Entry 7VOR (electron microscopy, 2.74 A resolution); this record covers chains M and H of the 66 polymer chains in the assembly.

# Chain M
Protein: Reaction center protein M chain
Organism: Cereibacter sphaeroides 2.4.1
UniProtKB: Q3J1A6 (RCEM_RHOS4); residues 0-307 here correspond to UniProt positions 1-308 (UniProt number = residue number + 1)
Sequence (308 residues; numbered 0 to 307; the number before each row is that of its first residue; numbering starts at 0):
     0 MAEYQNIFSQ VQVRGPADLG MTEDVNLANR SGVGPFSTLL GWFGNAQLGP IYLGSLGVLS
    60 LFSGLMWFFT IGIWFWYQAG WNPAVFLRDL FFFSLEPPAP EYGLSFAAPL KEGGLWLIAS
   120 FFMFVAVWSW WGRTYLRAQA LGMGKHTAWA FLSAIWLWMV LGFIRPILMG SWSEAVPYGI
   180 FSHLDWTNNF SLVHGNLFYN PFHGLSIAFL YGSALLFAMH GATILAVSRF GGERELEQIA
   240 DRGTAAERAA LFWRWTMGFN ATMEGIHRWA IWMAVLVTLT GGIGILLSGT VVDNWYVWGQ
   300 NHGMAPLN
Not modelled in the structure: 0
Bound ions: Fe2+: His-219, Glu-234, His-266 (shared with 2 residues of chain L)
Residues lining bound ligands:
  - bacteriochlorophyll a (BCL), molecule 1: Trp-66, Phe-67, Leu-89, Phe-90, Met-122, Trp-157, Leu-160, Val-175, Ile-179, His-182, Leu-183, Trp-185, Thr-186
  - bacteriochlorophyll a (BCL), molecule 2: Trp-66, Met-122, Val-126, Phe-150, Ala-153, Ile-154, Leu-156, Trp-157, Leu-160, Trp-185, Thr-186, Asn-187, Phe-189, Ser-190, Leu-196, Phe-197, His-202, Ser-205, Ile-206, Leu-209, Tyr-210, Val-276, Gly-280, Gly-281, Ile-284
  - bacteriochlorophyll a (BCL), molecule 3: Thr-186, Phe-197, Tyr-210
  - bacteriochlorophyll a (BCL), molecule 4: Phe-197, Gly-203, Ile-206, Ala-207, Tyr-210, Gly-211, Leu-214
  - bacteriopheophytin a (BPH), molecule 1: Ser-59, Leu-60, Gly-63, Leu-64, Trp-66, Phe-67, Ala-125, Val-126, Trp-129, Thr-133, Thr-146, Ala-149, Phe-150, Ala-153, Ala-273, Val-274, Thr-277
  - bacteriopheophytin a (BPH), molecule 2: Tyr-210, Ala-213, Leu-214, Ala-217, Met-218, Trp-252, Thr-255, Met-256
  - 1,2-diacyl-sn-glycero-3-phosphocholine (PC1), molecule 1: Pro-200, Gly-203, Leu-204, Ala-207, Phe-208, Trp-297, His-301, Gly-302, Met-303
  - 1,2-diacyl-sn-glycero-3-phosphocholine (PC1), molecule 2: Phe-208, Met-256, Gly-257, Phe-258, Trp-268, Trp-271, Met-272, Leu-275
  - spheroidene (SPO): Trp-66, Phe-67, Phe-68, Ile-70, Gly-71, Ile-72, Phe-74, Trp-75, Phe-85, Leu-89, Phe-105, Trp-115, Leu-116, Ser-119, Phe-120, Met-122, Phe-123, Trp-157, Met-158, Leu-160, Gly-161, Phe-162, Trp-171, Val-175, Pro-176, Tyr-177, Gly-178, Ile-179, His-182
  - ubiquinone-10 (U10): Leu-214, Leu-215, Met-218, His-219, Thr-222, Ile-223, Ala-245, Ala-248, Ala-249, Trp-252, Met-256, Phe-258, Asn-259, Ala-260, Thr-261, Met-262, Ile-265, Trp-268, Met-272
Curated features (UniProtKB/Swiss-Prot):
  - binding site ((7R,8Z)-bacteriochlorophyll b): His-182, His-202
  - binding site (Fe cation): His-219, Glu-234, His-266
  - binding site (a ubiquinone): Trp-252

# Chain H
Protein: Reaction center protein H chain
Organism: Cereibacter sphaeroides 2.4.1
UniProtKB: Q3J170 (RCEH_RHOS4); numbering as in UniProt (aligned over 1-260)
Sequence (260 residues; row label = number of the first residue in the row):
     1 MVGVTAFGNF DLASLAIYSF WIFLAGLIYY LQTENMREGY PLENEDGTPA ANQGPFPLPK
    61 PKTFILPHGR GTLTVPGPES EDRPIALART AVSEGFPHAP TGDPMKDGVG PASWVARRDL
   121 PELDGHGHNK IKPMKAAAGF HVSAGKNPIG LPVRGCDLEI AGKVVDIWVD IPEQMARFLE
   181 VELKDGSTRL LPMQMVKVQS NRVHVNALSS DLFAGIPTIK SPTEVTLLEE DKICGYVAGG
   241 LMYAAPKRKS VVAAMLAEYA
Residues lining bound ligands:
  - 1,2-diacyl-sn-glycero-3-phosphocholine (PC1), molecule 1: Asn-9, Ile-17, Tyr-18, Trp-21, Leu-24
  - 1,2-diacyl-sn-glycero-3-phosphocholine (PC1), molecule 2: Leu-24, Leu-27, Ile-28, Leu-31, Gln-32, Met-36, Tyr-40, Gln-53, Gly-54, Pro-55, Phe-56
  - 1,2-diacyl-sn-glycero-3-phosphocholine (PC1), molecule 3: Ala-25, Ile-28, Tyr-29, Pro-55, Phe-56, Pro-57
  - 1,2-diacyl-sn-glycero-3-phosphocholine (PC1), molecule 4: Ile-28, Leu-42, Asn-52, Gln-53, Gly-54, Pro-55, Phe-56
  - 1,2-diacyl-sn-glycero-3-phosphocholine (PC1), molecule 5: Asn-44, Ala-50, Asn-52, Glu-94
  - 1,2-diacyl-sn-glycero-3-phosphocholine (PC1), molecule 6: Ala-51, Asn-52, Gln-53, Gly-54, Pro-55

# Chain M / chain H interface
Pairs across the interface (125; chain M residue first):
  Glu-2(M) / Asn-206(H)  hydrogen bond
  Glu-2(M) / Leu-241(H)
  Tyr-3(M) / Met-193(H)
  Tyr-3(M) / Gln-194(H)
  Tyr-3(M) / Val-196(H)
  Tyr-3(M) / Lys-197(H)
  Asn-5(M) / Gln-194(H)
  Gln-9(M) / Met-193(H)  hydrogen bond (side chain-backbone)
  Gln-9(M) / Val-196(H)  hydrogen bond (side chain-backbone)
  Gln-9(M) / Lys-197(H)
  Gln-9(M) / Val-198(H)  hydrogen bond (side chain-backbone)
  Val-10(M) / Val-142(H)  hydrophobic
  Val-10(M) / Ala-144(H)
  Val-10(M) / Lys-146(H)
  Val-10(M) / Met-193(H)  hydrophobic
  Gln-11(M) / Val-142(H)
  Gln-11(M) / Ser-143(H)  hydrogen bond (backbone-backbone)
  Gln-11(M) / Ala-144(H)  hydrogen bond (backbone-backbone)
  Val-12(M) / His-141(H)
  Val-12(M) / Val-169(H)  hydrophobic
  Val-12(M) / Gln-174(H)
  Val-12(M) / Met-175(H)  hydrophobic
  Val-12(M) / Ala-176(H)
  Arg-13(M) / Gly-139(H)
  Arg-13(M) / Phe-140(H)
  Arg-13(M) / His-141(H)  hydrogen bond (backbone-backbone)
  Arg-13(M) / Ser-143(H)  hydrogen bond
  Gly-14(M) / Gly-139(H)
  Gly-14(M) / Phe-140(H)
  Gly-14(M) / Gln-174(H)
  Pro-15(M) / Ala-138(H)
  Pro-15(M) / Phe-140(H)
  Pro-15(M) / Gln-174(H)  hydrogen bond (backbone-side chain)
  Met-20(M) / Gly-125(H)
  Phe-35(M) / Gln-174(H)
  Thr-37(M) / Ala-144(H)
  Trp-41(M) / Ala-144(H)  hydrophobic
  Trp-41(M) / Gly-145(H)
  Asn-44(M) / Glu-173(H)
  Pro-200(M) / Ile-17(H)  hydrophobic
  Phe-201(M) / Ala-16(H)
  Phe-201(M) / Ile-17(H)
  Phe-201(M) / Phe-20(H)  hydrophobic
  Leu-204(M) / Ile-17(H)  hydrophobic
  Leu-204(M) / Phe-20(H)  hydrophobic
  Leu-204(M) / Trp-21(H)  hydrophobic
  Phe-208(M) / Phe-20(H)  hydrophobic
  Phe-208(M) / Leu-24(H)  hydrophobic
  Ser-227(M) / Gln-194(H)
  Arg-228(M) / Pro-192(H)
  Arg-228(M) / Gln-194(H)
  Arg-228(M) / Met-195(H)  hydrogen bond
  Arg-228(M) / Cys-234(H)  hydrogen bond (backbone-side chain)
  Arg-228(M) / Leu-241(H)
  Phe-229(M) / Cys-234(H)  hydrophobic
  Phe-229(M) / Ala-238(H)  hydrophobic
  Glu-232(M) / Arg-177(H)  salt bridge
  Arg-233(M) / Ile-131(H)
  Arg-233(M) / Arg-177(H)
  Arg-233(M) / Glu-230(H)  salt bridge
  Glu-236(M) / Arg-117(H)  salt bridge
  Glu-236(M) / Glu-122(H)
  Glu-236(M) / Leu-227(H)
  Gln-237(M) / Arg-117(H)
  Ile-238(M) / Leu-73(H)
  Ala-239(M) / Leu-66(H)  hydrophobic
  Ala-239(M) / Leu-73(H)
  Asp-240(M) / Arg-117(H)  hydrogen bond (backbone-side chain)
  Asp-240(M) / Arg-118(H)
  Asp-240(M) / Leu-227(H)
  Arg-241(M) / Glu-38(H)  salt bridge
  Arg-241(M) / Val-115(H)
  Gly-242(M) / Val-115(H)
  Gly-242(M) / Arg-117(H)
  Gly-242(M) / Asp-231(H)
  Thr-243(M) / Ser-113(H)
  Thr-243(M) / Val-115(H)
  Thr-243(M) / Asp-231(H)  hydrogen bond (backbone-side chain)
  Glu-246(M) / Val-115(H)
  Arg-247(M) / Pro-111(H)  hydrogen bond (side chain-backbone)
  Arg-247(M) / Ala-112(H)
  Arg-247(M) / Ser-113(H)  hydrogen bond (side chain-backbone)
  Arg-253(M) / Tyr-40(H)  hydrogen bond
  Arg-253(M) / Leu-42(H)
  Phe-258(M) / Gln-32(H)
  Asn-259(M) / Asn-35(H)
  Ala-260(M) / Asn-35(H)
  Thr-261(M) / Asn-35(H)
  Thr-261(M) / Glu-38(H)
  Glu-263(M) / Lys-62(H)  salt bridge
  Glu-263(M) / Phe-64(H)
  Gly-264(M) / Asn-35(H)  hydrogen bond (backbone-side chain)
  Ile-265(M) / Asn-35(H)
  Arg-267(M) / Tyr-30(H)  hydrogen bond
  Arg-267(M) / Leu-31(H)
  Arg-267(M) / Glu-34(H)  salt bridge
  Arg-267(M) / Lys-62(H)
  Trp-268(M) / Leu-31(H)  hydrophobic
  Trp-268(M) / Asn-35(H)  hydrogen bond
  Trp-271(M) / Phe-23(H)  hydrophobic
  Trp-271(M) / Leu-27(H)  hydrophobic
  Trp-271(M) / Leu-31(H)
  Leu-275(M) / Phe-20(H)  hydrophobic
  Leu-275(M) / Phe-23(H)  hydrophobic
  Leu-275(M) / Leu-27(H)  hydrophobic
  Thr-279(M) / Phe-20(H)
  Leu-286(M) / Ala-13(H)  hydrophobic
  Gly-288(M) / Val-2(H)
  Thr-289(M) / Met-1(H)  hydrogen bond (backbone-backbone)
  Thr-289(M) / Val-2(H)
  Val-290(M) / Met-1(H)
  Val-290(M) / Val-2(H)
  Val-290(M) / Gly-3(H)
  Val-290(M) / Asp-11(H)
  Val-290(M) / Leu-12(H)  hydrophobic
  Val-290(M) / Ala-13(H)
  Val-291(M) / Ala-13(H)  hydrophobic
  Asp-292(M) / Val-2(H)
  Trp-297(M) / Asp-11(H)  hydrogen bond
  Trp-297(M) / Ala-13(H)
  Trp-297(M) / Ser-14(H)
  Asn-300(M) / Asn-9(H)  hydrogen bond (backbone-side chain)
  His-301(M) / Asn-9(H)  hydrogen bond (side chain-backbone)
  His-301(M) / Asp-11(H)  salt bridge
  His-301(M) / Ser-14(H)  hydrogen bond
Interface residues without a listed pair, chain M (63 interface residues in all): Ala-1, Ala-16, Asp-17, Gly-19, Gln-46, Ile-282, Trp-294
Interface residues without a listed pair, chain H (76 interface residues in all): Arg-37, Glu-79, Gly-110, Trp-114, His-126, Lys-130, Met-134, Pro-148, Asp-170, Pro-172, Gly-235

# In short
The interface between chain M and chain H involves 63 residues on one side and 76 on the other; the contacts
include 24 hydrogen bonds and 7 salt bridges. Polar pairs include Glu-232(M)/Arg-177(H), Arg-233(M)/Glu-230(H)
and Glu-236(M)/Arg-117(H).
Here chain M is Reaction center protein M chain and chain H is Reaction center protein H chain, both from
Cereibacter sphaeroides 2.4.1. Entry 7VOR (The structure of dimeric photosynthetic RC-LH1 supercomplex in
Class-1) was determined by electron microscopy (same publication as 7VA9, 7VB9, 7VNM, 7VOT and 7VOY).
